Entry 6GYM (electron microscopy, 6.70 A resolution (low resolution: residue-level contacts below are approximate; hydrogen-bond / salt-bridge calls are withheld)); this record covers chains A and E of the 31 polymer chains in the assembly.

Chain A:
Molecule: DNA-directed RNA polymerase II subunit RPB1
Organism: Saccharomyces cerevisiae (strain ATCC 204508 / S288c)
Notes: EC 2.7.7.6
UniProt: P04050 (RPB1_YEAST); residue numbers follow UniProt; this construct covers 1-1733
Sequence (1733 residues; row label = number of the first residue in the row):
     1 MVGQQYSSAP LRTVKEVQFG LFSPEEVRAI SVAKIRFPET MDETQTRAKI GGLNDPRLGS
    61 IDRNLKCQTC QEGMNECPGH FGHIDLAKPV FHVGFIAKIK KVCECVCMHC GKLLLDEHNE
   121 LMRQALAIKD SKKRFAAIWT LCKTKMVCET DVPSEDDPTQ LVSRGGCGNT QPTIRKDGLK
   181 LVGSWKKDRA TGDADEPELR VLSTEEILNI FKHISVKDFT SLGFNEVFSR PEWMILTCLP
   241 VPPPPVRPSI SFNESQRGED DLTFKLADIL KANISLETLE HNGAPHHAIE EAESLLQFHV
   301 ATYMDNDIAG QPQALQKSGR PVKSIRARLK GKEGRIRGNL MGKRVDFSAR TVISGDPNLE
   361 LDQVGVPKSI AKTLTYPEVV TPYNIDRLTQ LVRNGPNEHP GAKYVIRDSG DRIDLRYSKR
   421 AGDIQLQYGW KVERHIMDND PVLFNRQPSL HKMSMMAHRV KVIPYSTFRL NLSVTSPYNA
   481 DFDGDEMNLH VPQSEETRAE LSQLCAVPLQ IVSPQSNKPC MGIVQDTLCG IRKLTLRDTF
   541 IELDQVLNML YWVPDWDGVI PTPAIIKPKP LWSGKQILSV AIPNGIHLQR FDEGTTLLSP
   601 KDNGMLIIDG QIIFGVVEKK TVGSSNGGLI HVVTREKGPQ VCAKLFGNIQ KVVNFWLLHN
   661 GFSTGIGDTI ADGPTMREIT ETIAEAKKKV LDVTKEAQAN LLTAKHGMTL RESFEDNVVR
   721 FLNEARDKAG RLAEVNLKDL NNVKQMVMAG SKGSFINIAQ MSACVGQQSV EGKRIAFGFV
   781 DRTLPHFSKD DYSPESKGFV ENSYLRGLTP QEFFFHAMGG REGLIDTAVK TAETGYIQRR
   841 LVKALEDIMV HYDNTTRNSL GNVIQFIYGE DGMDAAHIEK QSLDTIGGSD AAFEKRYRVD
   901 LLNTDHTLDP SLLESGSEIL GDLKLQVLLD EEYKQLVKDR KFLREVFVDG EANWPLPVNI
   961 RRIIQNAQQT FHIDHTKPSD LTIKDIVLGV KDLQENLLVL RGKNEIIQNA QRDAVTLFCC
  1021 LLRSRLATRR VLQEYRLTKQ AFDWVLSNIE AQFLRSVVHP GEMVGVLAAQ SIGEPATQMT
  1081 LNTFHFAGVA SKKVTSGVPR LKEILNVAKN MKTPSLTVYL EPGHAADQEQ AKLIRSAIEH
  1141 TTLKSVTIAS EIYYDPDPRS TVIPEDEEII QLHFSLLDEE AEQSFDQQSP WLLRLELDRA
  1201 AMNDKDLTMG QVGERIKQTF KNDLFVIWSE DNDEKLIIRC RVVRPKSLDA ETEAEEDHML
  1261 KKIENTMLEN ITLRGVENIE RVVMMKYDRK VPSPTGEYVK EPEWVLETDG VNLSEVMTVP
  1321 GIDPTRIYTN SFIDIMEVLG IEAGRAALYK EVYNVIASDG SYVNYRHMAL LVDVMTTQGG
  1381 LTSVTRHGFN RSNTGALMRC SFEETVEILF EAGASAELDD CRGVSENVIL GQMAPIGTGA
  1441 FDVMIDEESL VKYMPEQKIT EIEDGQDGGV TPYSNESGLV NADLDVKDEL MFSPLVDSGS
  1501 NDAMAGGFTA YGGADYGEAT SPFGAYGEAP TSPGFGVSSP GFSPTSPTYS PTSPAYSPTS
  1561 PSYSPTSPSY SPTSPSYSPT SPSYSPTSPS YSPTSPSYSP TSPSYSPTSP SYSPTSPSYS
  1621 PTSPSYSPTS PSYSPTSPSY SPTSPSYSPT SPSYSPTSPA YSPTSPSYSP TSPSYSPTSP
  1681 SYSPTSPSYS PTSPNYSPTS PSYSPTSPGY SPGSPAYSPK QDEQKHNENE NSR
Unresolved in the structure: 1-2, 155-163, 188-196, 1080-1092, 1176-1186, 1244-1253, 1453-1733
Ion coordination: Zn2+ site 1: Cys67, Cys77, His80; Zn2+ site 2: Cys107, Cys110, Cys148, Cys167; Mg2+: Asp481, Asp483, Asp485
UniProt features mapped onto this chain:
  - region: Pro248 to Asp260 (Lid loop), Asn306 to Lys323 (Rudder loop), Pro810 to Glu822 (Bridging helix)
  - binding site (Zn(2+)): Cys67, Cys70, Cys77, His80, Cys107, Cys110, Cys148, Cys167
  - binding site (Mg(2+)): Asp481, Asp483, Asp485
  - modified residue: Thr1471 (Phosphothreonine)
  - cross-link (Glycyl lysine isopeptide (Lys-Gly)): Lys695 (interchain with G-Cter in ubiquitin), Lys1246 (interchain with G-Cter in ubiquitin), Lys1350 (interchain with G-Cter in ubiquitin)
  - natural variant: Ser1653 to Pro1659 (deletion: In strain: A364A)
  - mutagenesis: Lys1246 (K1246R: Impairs ubiquitination during transcription stress)

Chain E:
Molecule: DNA-directed RNA polymerases I, II, and III subunit RPABC1
Organism: Saccharomyces cerevisiae (strain ATCC 204508 / S288c)
UniProt: P20434 (RPAB1_YEAST); residue numbers follow UniProt; this construct covers 1-215
Sequence (215 residues; each row starts with the number of its first residue):
     1 MDQENERNIS RLWRAFRTVK EMVKDRGYFI TQEEVELPLE DFKAKYCDSM GRPQRKMMSF
    61 QANPTEESIS KFPDMGSLWV EFCDEPSVGV KTMKTFVIHI QEKNFQTGIF VYQNNITPSA
   121 MKLVPSIPPA TIETFNEAAL VVNITHHELV PKHIRLSSDE KRELLKRYRL KESQLPRIQR
   181 ADPVALYLGL KRGEVVKIIR KSETSGRYAS YRICM
Unresolved in the structure: 1-2

Chain A / chain E interface:
Pairs across the interface - 59 pairs, chain A then chain E:
  Arg857(A) - Leu170(E)
  Gly861(A) - Gln174(E)
  Asn862(A) - Gln174(E)
  Val863(A) - Gln174(E)
  Val863(A) - Pro176(E)
  Phe866(A) - Tyr208(E)
  Phe866(A) - Ala209(E)
  Phe866(A) - Tyr211(E)
  Ile867(A) - Tyr208(E)
  Gly869(A) - Thr204(E)
  Glu870(A) - Arg200(E)
  Glu870(A) - Ser202(E)
  Glu870(A) - Thr204(E)
  Glu870(A) - Ser205(E)
  Glu870(A) - Tyr208(E)
  Phe942(A) - Arg207(E)
  Glu945(A) - Lys201(E)
  Val946(A) - Lys201(E)
  Val946(A) - Ser202(E)
  Asn1004(A) - Arg167(E)
  Asp1013(A) - Ser205(E)
  Asp1013(A) - Arg207(E)
  Ala1014(A) - Ser205(E)
  Leu1017(A) - Ser205(E)
  Leu1017(A) - Gly206(E)
  Met1317(A) - Val142(E)
  Thr1318(A) - Arg11(E)
  Thr1318(A) - Val141(E)
  Pro1324(A) - Val142(E)
  Pro1324(A) - His147(E)
  Thr1325(A) - His146(E)
  Thr1325(A) - His147(E)
  Thr1325(A) - Glu148(E)
  Arg1326(A) - His147(E)
  Arg1326(A) - Glu148(E)
  Ile1327(A) - His147(E)
  Glu1337(A) - Pro183(E)
  Val1338(A) - Ile144(E)
  Val1338(A) - Pro183(E)
  Leu1339(A) - Ile144(E)
  Leu1339(A) - Val150(E)
  Gly1340(A) - Asp182(E)
  Gly1340(A) - Pro183(E)
  Ile1341(A) - Asp182(E)
  Glu1342(A) - Pro151(E)
  Glu1342(A) - Arg200(E)
  Glu1342(A) - Arg212(E)
  Ala1343(A) - Leu149(E)
  Ala1343(A) - Val150(E)
  Arg1345(A) - Arg200(E)
  Tyr1349(A) - Glu203(E)
  Tyr1365(A) - Glu203(E)
  Arg1366(A) - Thr204(E)
  Thr1376(A) - Arg212(E)
  Thr1377(A) - Pro176(E)
  Thr1377(A) - Arg177(E)
  Thr1377(A) - Arg212(E)
  Gln1378(A) - Arg177(E)
  Gly1379(A) - Arg177(E)
Also at the interface, not in a pair above, chain A (43 interface residues in all): Gln865, Asp871, Leu956, Ile1006, Ile1007, Thr1016, Ile1335
Also at the interface, not in a pair above, chain E (38 interface residues in all): Ala138, His153, Leu164, Tyr168, Ile178, Gln179, Val184, Ile198, Ser210

In short:
43 residues of chain A and 38 residues of chain E are in contact. The Zn2+ site 1 is built by Cys67(A),
Cys77(A) and His80(A). From UniProt: 8 Zn2+-binding residues, 3 Mg2+-binding residues and one mutagenesis site
on chain A.
Chain A is DNA-directed RNA polymerase II subunit RPB1 and chain E is DNA-directed RNA polymerases I, II, and
III subunit RPABC1, both from Saccharomyces cerevisiae (strain ATCC 204508 / S288c); the structure, Structure
of a yeast closed complex with distorted DNA (CCdist), was determined by electron microscopy together with
6GYK and 6GYL from the same study.
